7CRO - chains F and K of the 11 polymer chains in the assembly; structure by electron microscopy, 3.75 A resolution.

== Chain F ==
Protein: Histone H4
Source organism: Xenopus laevis
UniProt: P62799 (H4_XENLA); residues 1-102 here correspond to UniProt positions 2-103 (UniProt number = residue number + 1)
Amino-acid sequence (102 residues; row label = number of the first residue in the row):
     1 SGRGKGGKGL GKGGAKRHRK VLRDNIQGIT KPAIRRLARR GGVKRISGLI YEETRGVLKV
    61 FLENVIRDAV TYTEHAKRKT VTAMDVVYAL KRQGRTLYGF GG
Not modelled in the structure: 1-16
UniProt features mapped onto this chain:
  - DNA-binding region: Lys16 to Lys20
  - modified residue: Ser1 (N-acetylserine), Arg3 (Asymmetric dimethylarginine), Lys5 (N6-(2-hydroxyisobutyryl)lysine), Lys8 (N6-(2-hydroxyisobutyryl)lysine), Lys12 (N6-(2-hydroxyisobutyryl)lysine), Lys16 (N6-(2-hydroxyisobutyryl)lysine), Lys20 (N6,N6,N6-trimethyllysine), Lys31 (N6-(2-hydroxyisobutyryl)lysine), Lys44 (N6-(2-hydroxyisobutyryl)lysine), Ser47 (Phosphoserine), Tyr51 (Phosphotyrosine), Lys59 (N6-(2-hydroxyisobutyryl)lysine), Lys77 (N6-(2-hydroxyisobutyryl)lysine), Lys79 (N6-(2-hydroxyisobutyryl)lysine), Tyr88 (Phosphotyrosine), Lys91 (N6-(2-hydroxyisobutyryl)lysine)
  - cross-link (Glycyl lysine isopeptide (Lys-Gly)): Lys31 (interchain with G-Cter in UFM1), Lys91 (interchain with G-Cter in ubiquitin)

== Chain K ==
Molecule: 187-nt DNA strand
Source organism: Xenopus laevis
Sequence (187 nucleotides; numbered 1 to 187; the number before each row is that of its first residue):
     1 ATCGCGACAC CGGCACTGGA ACAGGATGTA TATATCTGAC ACGTGCCTGG AGACTAGGGA
    61 GTAATCCCCT TGGCGGTTAA AACGCGGGGG ACAGCGCGTA CGTGCGTTTA AGCGGTGCTA
   121 GAGCTGTCTA CGACCAATTG AGCGGCCTCG GCACCGGGAT TCTCCAGGGG ATCGGGCATC
   181 ACCCGAT
Not modelled in the structure: 1-9, 178-187

== How chain F and chain K interact ==
Pairs across the interface (10; chain F residue first):
  Arg35(F) with DG102(K), salt bridge to the phosphate
  Arg45(F) with DC101(K), hydrogen bond to the phosphate; DG102(K), phosphate contact
  Ile46(F) with DC101(K), sugar contact; DG102(K), hydrogen bond to the phosphate
  Ser47(F) with DC101(K), phosphate contact
  Gly48(F) with DC101(K), hydrogen bond to the phosphate
  Arg78(F) with DA122(K), phosphate contact
  Lys79(F) with DA122(K), hydrogen bond to the phosphate
  Thr80(F) with DA122(K), phosphate contact
Interface residues without a listed pair, chain F (9 interface residues in all): Arg39
Interface residues without a listed pair, chain K (4 interface residues in all): DG121

== Overview ==
Chain F and chain K form an interface of 9 and 4 residues respectively, with 4 hydrogen bonds and 1 salt
bridge. Polar contacts include Arg45(F)-DC101(K), Ile46(F)-DG102(K) and Gly48(F)-DC101(K). UniProt lists a
DNA-binding region on chain F.
Here chain F is Histone H4 and chain K is a 187-nt DNA strand, both from Xenopus laevis. Entry 7CRO (NSD2
bearing E1099K/T1150A dual mutation in complex with 187-bp NCP) was determined by electron microscopy,
deposited together with 7CRP, 7CRQ and 7CRR.
